PDB entry 7RNY | X-ray diffraction, 1.29 A resolution | chain A

[Chain A]
Molecule: Carbonic anhydrase 2
From: Homo sapiens
Notes: EC 4.2.1.1
Reference sequence: P00918 (CAH2_HUMAN); the author numbering skips numbers that UniProt does not, so the offset changes along the chain: 1-125 = UniProt 1-125; 127-261 = UniProt 126-260
Sequence (260 residues; row label = number of the first residue in the row; note: 1 number in that range is skipped by the numbering (no residue carries it; nothing is unmodelled there)):
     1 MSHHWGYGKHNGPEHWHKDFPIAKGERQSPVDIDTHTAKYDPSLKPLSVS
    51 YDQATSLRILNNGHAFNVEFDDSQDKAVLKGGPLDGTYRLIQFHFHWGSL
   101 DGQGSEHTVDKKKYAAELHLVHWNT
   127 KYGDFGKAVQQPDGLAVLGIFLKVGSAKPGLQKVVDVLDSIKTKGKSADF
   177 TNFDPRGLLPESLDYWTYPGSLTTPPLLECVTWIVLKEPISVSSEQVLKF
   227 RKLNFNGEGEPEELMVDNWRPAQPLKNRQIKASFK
Unresolved in the structure: 1-4
Bound ions: Zn2+: H94, H96, H119 (together with 65M)
Small-molecule neighbours: 65M (3-{[benzyl(methyl)carbamoyl]amino}benzene-1-sulfonamide): W5, Q92, H94, H96, E106, H119, V121, F131, V135, L141, V143, S197, L198, T199, T200, P201, P202, L204, W209

[Overview]
Chain A binds compound 65M. The Zn2+ site is built by H94, H96 and H119.
Chain A is Carbonic anhydrase 2 (Homo sapiens); the structure, Carbonic Anhydrase II in complex with 3-ureido
benzenesulfonamide derivative, was determined by X-ray diffraction together with 7RNZ and 7ASJ from the same
study.
